Entry 7EE6 (X-ray diffraction, 2.29 A resolution); this record covers chains F and G of the 7 polymer chains in the assembly.

Chain F:
Protein: Cytolethal distending toxin subunit B family protein
Organism: Salmonella enterica subsp. enterica serovar Typhi str. CT18
Reference sequence: A0A718C6E5 (A0A718C6E5_SALTI); residues 23-269 here = UniProt positions 23-269
Chain sequence (248 residues; each row starts with the number of its first residue):
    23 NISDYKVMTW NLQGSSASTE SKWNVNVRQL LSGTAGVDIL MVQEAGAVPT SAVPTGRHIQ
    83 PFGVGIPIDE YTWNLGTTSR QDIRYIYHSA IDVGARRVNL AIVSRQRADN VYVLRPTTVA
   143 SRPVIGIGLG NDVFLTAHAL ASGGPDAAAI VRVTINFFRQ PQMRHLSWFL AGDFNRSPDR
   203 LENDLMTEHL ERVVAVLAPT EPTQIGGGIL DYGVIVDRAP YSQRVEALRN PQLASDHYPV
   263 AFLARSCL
Sequence notes: expression tag (270)
Residues lining bound ligands: acetone (ACN): D26, Y27, D60, Q128

Chain G:
Protein: Pertussis-like toxin subunit ArtA
Organism: Salmonella enterica subsp. enterica serovar Typhi str. CT18
Reference sequence: A0A716AET8 (A0A716AET8_SALTI); residue numbers follow UniProt; this construct covers 19-242
Chain sequence (224 residues; each row starts with the number of its first residue):
    19 VDFVYRVDST PPDVIFRDGF SLLGYNRNFQ QFISGRSCSG GSSDSRYIAT TSSVNQTYAI
    79 ARAYYSRSTF KGNLYRYQIR ADNNFYSLLP SITYLETQGG HFNAYEKTMM RLQREYVSTL
   139 SILPENIQKA VALVYDSATG LVKDGVSTMN ASYLGLSTTS NPGVIPFLPE PQTYTQQRID
   199 AFGPLISSCF SIGSVCHSHR GQRADVYNMS FYDARPVIEL ILSK
Not modelled in the structure: 217-223
Cystine bridges: C56-C207
Residues lining bound ligands:
  - acetone (ACN), molecule 1: R45, R64, T137, L138, F185
  - acetone (ACN), molecule 2: R80, G201, P202
  - acetone (ACN), molecule 3: S84, R85, S86, T87
  - acetone (ACN), molecule 4: Y112, V182, I183, P184, F185, L186
  - acetone (ACN), molecule 5: R129, L130, R132
  - acetone (ACN), molecule 6: G201, L203, Y230, V235
  - citrate anion (FLC), molecule 1: Y43, N44, R45, N46, Q49, P187, E188, Q190
  - citrate anion (FLC), molecule 2: S70, S71, V72, N73, R132

Chain F / chain G interface:
Cross-chain cystine bridges: C269(F)-C214(G)
Pairs across the interface (37; chain F residue first):
  N23(F) with S139(G); L141(G)
  S25(F) with S39(G); Y43(G), hydrogen bond (backbone-side chain)
  D26(F) with L40(G); Y43(G); R64(G), hydrogen bond (backbone-side chain); L138(G); S139(G), hydrogen bond
  Y27(F) with Y43(G), hydrogen bond (backbone-side chain); R64(G); L138(G)
  K28(F) with Y43(G); R64(G)
  T56(F) with R45(G), hydrogen bond (backbone-side chain); F185(G)
  D60(F) with R45(G), salt bridge; R64(G), salt bridge
  R127(F) with R45(G); F185(G)
  Q128(F) with F185(G)
  N153(F) with L141(G)
  H187(F) with E143(G), salt bridge; L172(G)
  P242(F) with D36(G)
  Y243(F) with D36(G); G37(G), hydrogen bond (side chain-backbone); S39(G); C214(G)
  R246(F) with S39(G), hydrogen bond; L40(G), hydrogen bond (side chain-backbone); L41(G), hydrogen bond (side chain-backbone); C214(G)
  L265(F) with Y43(G)
  A266(F) with Y43(G), hydrogen bond (backbone-side chain)
  C269(F) with C214(G), disulfide; H215(G)
Interface residues without a listed pair, chain F (19 interface residues in all): F264, L270
Interface residues without a listed pair, chain G (21 interface residues in all): F38, S61, L186, P187, S216

Summary:
19 residues of chain F and 21 residues of chain G are in contact, with 1 disulfide bond, 10 hydrogen bonds and
3 salt bridges. Polar pairs include D60(F)-R45(G), D60(F)-R64(G) and H187(F)-E143(G). One acetone molecule is
bound between chain F and chain G.
Here chain F is Cytolethal distending toxin subunit B family protein and chain G is Pertussis-like toxin
subunit ArtA, both from Salmonella enterica subsp. enterica serovar Typhi str. CT18. Entry 7EE6 (Crystal
structure of PltC toxin) was determined by X-ray diffraction (same publication as 7EE3 and 7EE4).
